Entry 4FMH (X-ray diffraction, 1.85 A resolution); this record covers chains A and B of the 5 polymer chains in the assembly.

[Chain A (and B)]
Protein: VP1
Organism: Merkel cell polyomavirus
Notes: chain B of this document is another copy of the same molecule, construct and numbering; everything in this record applies to it too
UniProtKB: C0JPK1 (C0JPK1_9POLY); residues 38-320 here correspond to UniProt positions 37-319 (UniProt number = residue number - 1)
Sequence (289 residues; each row starts with the number of its first residue):
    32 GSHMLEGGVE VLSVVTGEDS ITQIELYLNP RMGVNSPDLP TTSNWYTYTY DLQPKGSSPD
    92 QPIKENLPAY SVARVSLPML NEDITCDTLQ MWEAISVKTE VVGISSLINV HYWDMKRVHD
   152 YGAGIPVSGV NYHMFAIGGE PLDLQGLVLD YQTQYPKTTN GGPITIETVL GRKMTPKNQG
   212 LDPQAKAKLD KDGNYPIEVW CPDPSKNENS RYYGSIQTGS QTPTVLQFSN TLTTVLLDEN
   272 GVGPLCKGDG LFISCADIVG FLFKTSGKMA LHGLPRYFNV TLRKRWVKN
Unresolved in the structure: 32-39, 115-118, 191-192, 320 (chain B: 32-39, 320)
Construct notes: expression tag (32-37)
From the paper describing this entry:
  - binding site for N-acetyl-alpha-neuraminic acid: Trp76, Tyr81, Asp82, Tyr143, Asp145, Lys295, Ser297, Lys299
  - contacts within the chain: Asp82-Lys295 (salt bridge)

[Interface between chain A and chain B]
Residue-residue contacts (112):
  Glu56(A) with Ser236(B)
  Tyr58(A) with Leu212(B), hydrophobic; Pro214(B)
  Asn60(A) with Gly211(B); Leu212(B), hydrogen bond (side chain-backbone)
  Pro68(A) with Pro207(B); Lys208(B)
  Ser74(A) with Pro207(B)
  Asn75(A) with Tyr182(B), hydrogen bond; Gln183(B); Gln210(B), hydrogen bond (backbone-side chain)
  Tyr77(A) with Pro207(B); Lys208(B); Gln210(B), hydrogen bond (backbone-side chain); Gly211(B)
  Thr78(A) with Gln210(B)
  Tyr79(A) with Leu180(B), hydrogen bond (side chain-backbone); Gln210(B)
  Glu131(A) with Pro233(B); Pro235(B); Tyr243(B), hydrogen bond
  Val133(A) with Gln176(B); Leu212(B), hydrophobic; Cys232(B), hydrophobic; Pro235(B), hydrophobic
  Gly134(A) with Leu178(B); Cys232(B), hydrogen bond (backbone-side chain)
  Ile135(A) with Ile247(B)
  Ser136(A) with Tyr101(B); Tyr163(B); Ile228(B), hydrogen bond (side chain-backbone); Glu229(B); Trp231(B), hydrogen bond (side chain-backbone); Cys232(B)
  Ser137(A) with Leu178(B); Glu229(B)
  Leu138(A) with Ile247(B), hydrophobic
  Ile139(A) with Tyr163(B), hydrophobic; Ile228(B), hydrophobic; Glu229(B); Ile247(B), hydrophobic; Ile289(B), hydrophobic
  Asn140(A) with Leu180(B); Glu229(B)
  Val141(A) with Leu83(B), hydrophobic
  His142(A) with Leu83(B); Gln84(B); Asp91(B), salt bridge; Pro93(B); Glu229(B), salt bridge
  Tyr143(A) with Pro85(B); Leu180(B), hydrophobic; Asp181(B)
  Trp144(A) with Pro85(B); Lys86(B); Gly87(B), hydrogen bond (backbone-backbone); Ser88(B); Ser89(B); Asp181(B)
  Met146(A) with Pro85(B)
  Arg148(A) with Gln84(B), hydrogen bond; Pro85(B), hydrogen bond (side chain-backbone)
  Val149(A) with Ser251(B); Met300(B), hydrophobic
  His150(A) with Phe294(B); Gly298(B), hydrogen bond (side chain-backbone); Met300(B)
  Asp151(A) with Ser297(B); Gly298(B)
  Tyr152(A) with Gln84(B); Ser297(B); Gly298(B); Lys299(B)
  Gly153(A) with Leu83(B); Pro85(B); Gly298(B), hydrogen bond (backbone-backbone); Met300(B)
  Ala154(A) with Leu83(B), hydrogen bond (backbone-backbone); Met300(B), hydrogen bond (backbone-side chain)
  Gly155(A) with Pro85(B)
  Pro157(A) with Val161(B), hydrophobic; Gly250(B)
  Val158(A) with Leu180(B), hydrophobic; Thr249(B), hydrogen bond (backbone-side chain)
  Ser159(A) with Thr249(B), hydrogen bond; Gly250(B), hydrogen bond (side chain-backbone)
  Pro254(A) with Thr249(B); Thr253(B)
  Thr255(A) with Ile247(B); Gln248(B); Thr249(B), hydrogen bond (backbone-side chain)
  Val256(A) with Ile247(B)
  Leu257(A) with Ser246(B); Ile247(B), hydrogen bond (backbone-backbone)
  Gln258(A) with Gly245(B)
  Phe259(A) with Tyr163(B); Pro233(B), hydrophobic; Tyr244(B); Gly245(B), hydrogen bond (backbone-backbone); Ser246(B)
  Ser260(A) with Tyr243(B), hydrogen bond (side chain-backbone); Tyr244(B)
  Asn261(A) with Asn238(B), hydrogen bond (side chain-backbone); Ser241(B), hydrogen bond (side chain-backbone); Arg242(B); Tyr243(B), hydrogen bond (side chain-backbone)
  Thr262(A) with Tyr244(B)
  Leu305(A) with Leu178(B), hydrophobic
  Pro306(A) with Leu178(B); Leu212(B)
  Tyr308(A) with Pro235(B); Ser236(B)
Other interface residues (no listed pair), chain A (48 interface residues in all): Trp76, His303
Other interface residues (no listed pair), chain B (56 interface residues in all): Asn97, Leu98, Lys147, Met165, Val179, Phe292

[Overview]
The interface between chain A and chain B involves 48 residues on one side and 56 on the other; the contacts
include 26 hydrogen bonds and 2 salt bridges. Polar contacts include His142(A)-Asp91(B), His142(A)-Glu229(B)
and Asn60(A)-Leu212(B). From the paper: a binding site for N-acetyl-alpha-neuraminic acid at Trp76(A),
Tyr81(A) and Asp82(A) among others; contacts within the chain involving Asp82(A) and Lys295(A).
Chain A and chain B are both VP1 (Merkel cell polyomavirus); the structure, Merkel Cell Polyomavirus VP1 in
complex with Disialyllactose, was determined by X-ray diffraction together with 4FMG, 4FMI and 4FMJ from the
same study.
